PDB entry 5CPQ | X-ray diffraction, 2.13 A resolution | chains A and B

[Chain A (and B)]
Molecule: 4-alpha-glucanotransferase DPE1, chloroplastic/amyloplastic
Organism: Arabidopsis thaliana
Notes: EC 2.4.1.25; chain B of this document is another copy of the same molecule, construct and numbering; everything in this record applies to it too
Reference sequence: Q9LV91 (DPE1_ARATH); numbering as in UniProt (aligned over 46-576)
Amino-acid sequence (564 residues; numbered 13 to 576; the number before each row is that of its first residue):
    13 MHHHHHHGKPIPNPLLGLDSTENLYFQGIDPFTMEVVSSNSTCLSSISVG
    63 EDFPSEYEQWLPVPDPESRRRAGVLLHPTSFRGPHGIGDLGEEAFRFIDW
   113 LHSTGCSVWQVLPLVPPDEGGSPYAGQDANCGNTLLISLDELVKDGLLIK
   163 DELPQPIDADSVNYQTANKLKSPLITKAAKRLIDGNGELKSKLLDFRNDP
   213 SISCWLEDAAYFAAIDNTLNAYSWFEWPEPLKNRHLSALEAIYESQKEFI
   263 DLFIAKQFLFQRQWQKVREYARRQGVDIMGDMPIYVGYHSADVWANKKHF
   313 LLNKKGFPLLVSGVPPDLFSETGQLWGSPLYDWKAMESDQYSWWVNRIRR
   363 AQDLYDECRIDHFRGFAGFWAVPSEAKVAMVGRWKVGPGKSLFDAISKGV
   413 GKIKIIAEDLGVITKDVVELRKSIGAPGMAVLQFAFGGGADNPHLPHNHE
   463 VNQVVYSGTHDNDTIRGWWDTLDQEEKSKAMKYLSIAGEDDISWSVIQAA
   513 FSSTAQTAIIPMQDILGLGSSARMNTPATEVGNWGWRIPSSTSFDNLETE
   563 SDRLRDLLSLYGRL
Disordered / not traced: 13-58, 329-334 (chain B: 13-58, 330-333)
Differences from the reference sequence: initiating methionine (13); expression tag (14-45)
From the paper describing this entry:
  - contacts within the chain: H374-E420 (backbone contact), E420-L422 (backbone contact)
  - catalytic residues: D373, E420 (by similarity / conservation)
  - catalytic residues: D473 (proposed by the authors, not directly observed)

[Chain A / chain B interface]
Contacting residue pairs (90):
  S60(A) with V398(B)
  V61(A) with W345(B), hydrophobic; V398(B), hydrophobic; G399(B)
  G62(A) with K397(B); V398(B), hydrogen bond (backbone-backbone)
  E63(A) with W396(B); K397(B); V398(B), hydrogen bond (backbone-backbone)
  D64(A) with W396(B); K397(B)
  F65(A) with A379(B); G380(B); W396(B), hydrogen bond (backbone-backbone); K397(B); V398(B), hydrophobic; D428(B)
  Y69(A) with R376(B), hydrogen bond; G380(B); W396(B), hydrophobic; T426(B), hydrogen bond; D428(B), hydrogen bond
  E70(A) with W396(B); V424(B)
  W72(A) with T426(B); K427(B), hydrogen bond (backbone-backbone); D428(B)
  L73(A) with V424(B), hydrophobic; I425(B)
  P74(A) with I425(B); V430(B), hydrophobic
  R82(A) with H459(B)
  P327(A) with E70(B)
  W345(A) with V61(B), hydrophobic
  K346(A) with V61(B)
  E349(A) with V61(B)
  R376(A) with Y69(B), hydrogen bond
  A379(A) with F65(B)
  G380(A) with F65(B); Y69(B)
  R395(A) with D64(B)
  W396(A) with D64(B); F65(B), hydrogen bond (backbone-backbone); Y69(B), hydrophobic; E70(B)
  K397(A) with G62(B); E63(B); D64(B), salt bridge; F65(B)
  V398(A) with S60(B); G62(B), hydrogen bond (backbone-backbone); E63(B), hydrogen bond (backbone-backbone); F65(B), hydrophobic
  G399(A) with V61(B)
  V424(A) with E70(B); L73(B), hydrophobic
  I425(A) with L73(B); P74(B)
  T426(A) with Y69(B), hydrogen bond; E70(B); W72(B)
  K427(A) with W72(B), hydrogen bond (backbone-backbone); L73(B); P74(B)
  D428(A) with F65(B); Y69(B), hydrogen bond; W72(B)
  V430(A) with P74(B), hydrophobic
  A452(A) with S571(B); L572(B); G574(B)
  H459(A) with R82(B); S514(B); T516(B); L572(B); Y573(B); G574(B)
  K494(A) with L572(B)
  Y495(A) with L572(B); Y573(B), hydrophobic
  S514(A) with H459(B)
  T516(A) with H459(B); T516(B)
  S571(A) with A452(B)
  L572(A) with A452(B); H459(B); K494(B); Y495(B), hydrogen bond (backbone-side chain)
  Y573(A) with H459(B)
  G574(A) with A452(B)
Also at the interface, not in a pair above, chain A (46 interface residues in all): I59, P400, P458, N460, H461, S515
Also at the interface, not in a pair above, chain B (47 interface residues in all): I59, P327, K346, R395, P400, P458, N460, H461, Q510, S515, D568

[Overview]
The interface between chain A and chain B involves 46 residues on one side and 47 on the other, with 15
hydrogen bonds and 1 salt bridge. Polar contacts include K397(A)-D64(B), Y69(A)-R376(B) and Y69(A)-T426(B).
From the paper: catalytic residues D373(A), E420(A) and D473(A); contacts within the chain involving H374(A),
E420(A) and L422(A).
Both chains are 4-alpha-glucanotransferase DPE1, chloroplastic/amyloplastic (Arabidopsis thaliana). Entry 5CPQ
(Disproportionating enzyme 1 from Arabidopsis - apo form) was determined by X-ray diffraction together with
5CPS, 5CPT, 5CQ1, 5CSU and 5CSY from the same study.
